PDB entry 3BW9 | X-ray diffraction, 1.75 A resolution | chains A and B of the 3 polymer chains in the assembly

== Chain A ==
Name: HLA class I histocompatibility antigen, B-35 alpha chain
Source organism: Homo sapiens
Notes: fragment: residues in database 25-300
UniProtKB: P30685 (1B35_HUMAN); residues 1-276 here correspond to UniProt positions 25-300 (UniProt number = residue number + 24)
Chain sequence (276 residues; numbered 1 to 276; the number before each row is that of its first residue):
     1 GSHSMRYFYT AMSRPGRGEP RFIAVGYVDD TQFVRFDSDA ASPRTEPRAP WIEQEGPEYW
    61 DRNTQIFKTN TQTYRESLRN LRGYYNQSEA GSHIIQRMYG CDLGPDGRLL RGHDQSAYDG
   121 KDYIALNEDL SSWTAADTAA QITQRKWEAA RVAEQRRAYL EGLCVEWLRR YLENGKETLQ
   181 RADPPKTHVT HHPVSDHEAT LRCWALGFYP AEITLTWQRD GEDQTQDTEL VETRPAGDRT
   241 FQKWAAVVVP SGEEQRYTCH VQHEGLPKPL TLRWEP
Disulfides: C101-C164, C203-C259

== Chain B ==
Name: Beta-2-microglobulin
Source organism: Homo sapiens
UniProtKB: P61769 (B2MG_HUMAN); residues 1-99 here correspond to UniProt positions 21-119 (UniProt number = residue number + 20)
Chain sequence (100 residues; each row starts with the number of its first residue; numbering starts at 0):
     0 MIQRTPKIQV YSRHPAENGK SNFLNCYVSG FHPSDIEVDL LKNGERIEKV EHSDLSFSKD
    60 WSFYLLYYTE FTPTEKDEYA CRVNHVTLSQ PKIVKWDRDM
Disulfides: C25-C80
Construct notes: initiating methionine (0)
Swiss-Prot annotation at these positions:
  - modified residue: Q2 (Pyrrolidone carboxylic acid)
  - glycosylation: I1 (N-linked (Glc) (glycation) isoleucine), K19 (N-linked (Glc) (glycation) lysine), K41 (N-linked (Glc) (glycation) lysine), K48 (N-linked (Glc) (glycation) lysine), K58 (N-linked (Glc) (glycation) lysine), K91 (N-linked (Glc) (glycation) lysine), K94 (N-linked (Glc) (glycation) lysine)

== How chain A and chain B interact ==
Pairs across the interface (59):
  F8(A) with S55(B); F56(B), hydrophobic
  Y9(A) with F56(B)
  T10(A) with F56(B); F62(B)
  M12(A) with S33(B), hydrogen bond; D34(B)
  R17(A) with D34(B), salt bridge
  I23(A) with L54(B), hydrophobic
  V25(A) with D53(B); L54(B); S55(B)
  Y27(A) with S55(B); Y63(B), hydrogen bond
  Q32(A) with D53(B), hydrogen bond
  R35(A) with D53(B), salt bridge
  R48(A) with D53(B), salt bridge
  H93(A) with M0(B)
  I94(A) with H31(B); P32(B), hydrophobic; S33(B)
  Q96(A) with H31(B), hydrogen bond; F56(B); W60(B), hydrogen bond (side chain-backbone); F62(B)
  R97(A) with F56(B)
  M98(A) with W60(B), hydrophobic
  Q115(A) with W60(B)
  S116(A) with W60(B)
  A117(A) with W60(B), hydrophobic
  D119(A) with M0(B); H31(B)
  G120(A) with R3(B), hydrogen bond (backbone-side chain); H31(B); W60(B)
  D122(A) with W60(B), hydrogen bond
  H192(A) with D98(B), salt bridge
  R202(A) with D98(B), hydrogen bond (side chain-backbone); M99(B)
  W204(A) with D98(B); M99(B)
  V231(A) with Q8(B)
  E232(A) with K6(B), salt bridge; Q8(B), hydrogen bond (backbone-side chain); Y26(B); S28(B), hydrogen bond
  R234(A) with Q8(B), hydrogen bond; Y10(B); M99(B), hydrogen bond (side chain-backbone)
  P235(A) with Y10(B), hydrogen bond (backbone-side chain); N24(B); Y26(B)
  A236(A) with R12(B), hydrogen bond (backbone-side chain); N24(B), hydrogen bond (backbone-side chain)
  G237(A) with R12(B), hydrogen bond (backbone-side chain)
  Q242(A) with Y10(B); S11(B), hydrogen bond (side chain-backbone); R12(B), hydrogen bond (side chain-backbone)
  W244(A) with M99(B), hydrogen bond (side chain-backbone)
Also at the interface, not in a pair above, chain A (36 interface residues in all): S92, T233, D238
Also at the interface, not in a pair above, chain B (27 interface residues in all): I1, H13, D59, L65

== Summary ==
36 residues of chain A and 27 residues of chain B are in contact; the contacts include 19 hydrogen bonds and 5
salt bridges. Polar contacts include R17(A)-D34(B), R35(A)-D53(B) and R48(A)-D53(B).
Here chain A is HLA class I histocompatibility antigen, B-35 alpha chain and chain B is Beta-2-microglobulin,
both from Homo sapiens. Entry 3BW9 (Crystal Structure of HLA B*3508 in complex with a HCMV 12-mer peptide from
the pp65 protein) was determined by X-ray diffraction together with 3BWA from the same study.
